1WSZ - chain A; structure by X-ray diffraction, 1.59 A resolution.

[Chain A]
Name: Histo-blood group ABO system transferase
Organism: Homo sapiens
Notes: EC 2.4.1.40
UniProt: P16442 (BGAT_HUMAN); residue numbers follow UniProt; this construct covers 64-354
Sequence (292 residues; row label = number of the first residue in the row):
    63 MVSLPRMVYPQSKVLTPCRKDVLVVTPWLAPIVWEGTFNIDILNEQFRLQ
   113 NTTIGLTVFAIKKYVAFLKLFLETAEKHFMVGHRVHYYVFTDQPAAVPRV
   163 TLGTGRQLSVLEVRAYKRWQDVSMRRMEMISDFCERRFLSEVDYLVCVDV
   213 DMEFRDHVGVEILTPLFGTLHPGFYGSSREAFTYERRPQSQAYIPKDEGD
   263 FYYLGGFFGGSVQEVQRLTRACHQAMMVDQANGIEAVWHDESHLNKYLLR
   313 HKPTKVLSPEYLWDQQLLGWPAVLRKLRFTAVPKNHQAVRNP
Unresolved in the structure: 176-195, 346-354
Sequence notes: initiating methionine (63); engineered mutation S74 (Pro in P16442)
Metal / ion sites: Hg2+ site 1: T119, C209; Hg2+ site 2 near C284 (its only coordinating residue here); Hg2+ site 3: C284, H305; Hg2+ site 4: M288, D302

[In short]
The Hg2+ site 1 is built by T119 and C209. C284 and H305 form the Hg2+ site 3.
Chain A is Histo-blood group ABO system transferase (Homo sapiens); the structure, Mutant human ABO(H) blood
group transferase A, was determined by X-ray diffraction (same publication as 1WT0, 1WT1, 1WT2, 1XZ6 and
1WT3).
